PDB entry 6YLE | electron microscopy, 3.30 A resolution | chains C and D of the 5 polymer chains in the assembly

== Chain C (and D) ==
Protein: Pre-rRNA-processing protein RIX1
Source organism: Saccharomyces cerevisiae
Notes: chain D of this document is another copy of the same molecule, construct and numbering; everything in this record applies to it too
UniProt: P38883 (RIX1_YEAST); numbering as in UniProt (aligned over 1-763)
Sequence (763 residues; row label = number of the first residue in the row):
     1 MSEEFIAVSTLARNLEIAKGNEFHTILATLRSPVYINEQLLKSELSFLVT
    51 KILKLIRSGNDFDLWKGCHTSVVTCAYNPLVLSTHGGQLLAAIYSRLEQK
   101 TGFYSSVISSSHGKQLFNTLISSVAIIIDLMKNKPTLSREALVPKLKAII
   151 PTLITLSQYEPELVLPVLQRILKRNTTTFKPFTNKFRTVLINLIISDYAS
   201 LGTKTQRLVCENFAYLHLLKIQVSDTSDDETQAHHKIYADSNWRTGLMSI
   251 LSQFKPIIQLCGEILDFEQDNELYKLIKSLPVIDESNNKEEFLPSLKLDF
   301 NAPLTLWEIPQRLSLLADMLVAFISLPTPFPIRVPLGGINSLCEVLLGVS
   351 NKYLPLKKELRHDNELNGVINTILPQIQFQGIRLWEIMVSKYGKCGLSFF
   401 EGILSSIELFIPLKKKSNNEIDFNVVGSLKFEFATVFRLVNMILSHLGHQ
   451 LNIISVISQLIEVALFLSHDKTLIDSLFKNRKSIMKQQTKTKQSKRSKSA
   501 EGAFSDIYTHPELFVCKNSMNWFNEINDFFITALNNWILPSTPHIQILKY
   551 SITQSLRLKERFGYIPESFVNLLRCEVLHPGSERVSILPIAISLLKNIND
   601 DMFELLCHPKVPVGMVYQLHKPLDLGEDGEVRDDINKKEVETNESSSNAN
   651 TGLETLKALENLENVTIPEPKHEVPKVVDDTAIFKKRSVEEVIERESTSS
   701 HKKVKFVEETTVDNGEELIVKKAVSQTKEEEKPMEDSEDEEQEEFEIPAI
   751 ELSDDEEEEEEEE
Unresolved in the structure: 1-3, 220-239, 282-290, 352-362, 478-506, 618-763 (chain D: 1-2, 220-239, 470-519, 620-763)
Curated features (UniProtKB/Swiss-Prot):
  - modified residue: S2 (N-acetylserine)

== Interface between chain C and chain D ==
Contacting residue pairs - 59 pairs, chain C then chain D:
  E4(C) with N364(D), hydrogen bond (backbone-backbone); N367(D); G368(D)
  F5(C) with N364(D); E365(D)
  I6(C) with G368(D)
  A7(C) with E365(D)
  T10(C) with E365(D)
  L11(C) with L304(D), hydrophobic
  N14(C) with L304(D)
  G20(C) with A199(D)
  N21(C) with A199(D); E308(D), hydrogen bond; Q311(D), hydrogen bond (backbone-side chain)
  H24(C) with A199(D)
  I108(C) with S111(D)
  S109(C) with S109(D)
  S110(C) with I108(D); S109(D)
  S111(C) with I108(D)
  D197(C) with K19(D); N21(D)
  A199(C) with N21(D); H24(D)
  W307(C) with T25(D)
  E308(C) with N21(D)
  Q311(C) with N21(D), hydrogen bond; T25(D)
  N364(C) with E3(D); E4(D)
  E365(C) with F5(D); A7(D)
  N367(C) with E4(D), hydrogen bond
  G368(C) with E4(D), hydrogen bond (backbone-side chain)
  V369(C) with I6(D), hydrophobic
  S428(C) with R31(D)
  L473(C) with I36(D); A76(D); Y77(D); P79(D)
  S476(C) with I36(D)
  L477(C) with I36(D)
  L513(C) with N133(D); K134(D), hydrogen bond (backbone-side chain)
  F514(C) with P79(D), hydrophobic; K134(D)
  L578(C) with D601(D)
  D601(C) with M602(D)
  M602(C) with M602(D), hydrophobic; L605(D), hydrophobic
  L605(C) with M602(D), hydrophobic; L606(D), hydrophobic
  L606(C) with V611(D)
  P609(C) with V611(D), hydrophobic
  P612(C) with Y617(D)
  V613(C) with I592(D)
  M615(C) with Y617(D), hydrophobic
  V616(C) with S582(D)
  Y617(C) with E583(D)
Also at the interface, not in a pair above, chain C (50 interface residues in all): T25, Y198, S200, L304, N371, Y508, H579, K610, V611
Also at the interface, not in a pair above, chain D (48 interface residues in all): G20, E38, L80, S83, S110, K114, P135, D197, W307, V369, L588, P609

== Summary ==
50 residues of chain C and 48 residues of chain D are in contact; the contacts include 7 hydrogen bonds. Polar
pairs include N21(C)-E308(D), N21(C)-Q311(D) and N367(C)-E4(D).
Both chains are Pre-rRNA-processing protein RIX1 (Saccharomyces cerevisiae). Entry 6YLE (Rix1-Rea1 pre-60S
particle - Rix1-subcomplex, body 3 (rigid body refinement)) was determined by electron microscopy, deposited
together with 6YLF, 6YLX and 6YLY.
